Entry 2QOA (X-ray diffraction, 1.60 A resolution); this record covers chain A.

# Chain A
Molecule: Carbonic anhydrase 2
Source organism: Homo sapiens
Notes: EC 4.2.1.1
Reference sequence: P00918 (CAH2_HUMAN); the author numbering skips numbers that UniProt does not, so the offset changes along the chain: 2-125 = UniProt 2-125; 127-261 = UniProt 126-260
Chain sequence (259 residues; each row starts with the number of its first residue; note: 1 number in that range is skipped by the numbering (no residue carries it; nothing is unmodelled there)):
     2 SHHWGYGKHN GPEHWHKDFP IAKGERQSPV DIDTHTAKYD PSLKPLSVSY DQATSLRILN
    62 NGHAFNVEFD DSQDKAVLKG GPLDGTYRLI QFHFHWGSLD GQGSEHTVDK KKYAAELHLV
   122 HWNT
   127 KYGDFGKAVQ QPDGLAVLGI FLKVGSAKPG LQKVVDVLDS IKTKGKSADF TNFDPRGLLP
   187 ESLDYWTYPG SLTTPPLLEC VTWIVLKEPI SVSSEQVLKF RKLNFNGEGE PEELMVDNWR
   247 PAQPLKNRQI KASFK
Unresolved in the structure: 2-3
UniProt features mapped onto this chain:
  - active site: His64 (Proton donor/acceptor)
  - binding site (Zn(2+)): His94, His96, His119
  - binding site (substrate): Thr199, Thr200
  - site: Tyr7 (Fine-tunes the proton-transfer properties of H-64), Asn62 (Fine-tunes the proton-transfer properties of H-64), Asn67 (Fine-tunes the proton-transfer properties of H-64), Gln92 (Involved in the binding of some activators, including histamine and L-histidine)
  - modified residue: Ser2 (N-acetylserine), Ser166 (Phosphoserine), Ser173 (Phosphoserine)

# In short
UniProt lists active-site residue His64, 3 Zn2+-binding residues and substrate-binding residues Thr199 and
Thr200.
Chain A is Carbonic anhydrase 2 (Homo sapiens); the structure, Crystal structure of the complex of hcaii with
an indane-sulfonamide inhibitor, was determined by X-ray diffraction together with 2QO8 from the same study.
